PDB entry 8QOZ | electron microscopy, 3.10 A resolution | chains A and z of the 17 polymer chains in the assembly

[Chain A]
Molecule: Pre-mRNA-processing-splicing factor 8
Organism: Homo sapiens
UniProtKB: Q6P2Q9 (PRP8_HUMAN); residues 1-2335 here = UniProt positions 1-2335
Amino-acid sequence (2335 residues; each row starts with the number of its first residue):
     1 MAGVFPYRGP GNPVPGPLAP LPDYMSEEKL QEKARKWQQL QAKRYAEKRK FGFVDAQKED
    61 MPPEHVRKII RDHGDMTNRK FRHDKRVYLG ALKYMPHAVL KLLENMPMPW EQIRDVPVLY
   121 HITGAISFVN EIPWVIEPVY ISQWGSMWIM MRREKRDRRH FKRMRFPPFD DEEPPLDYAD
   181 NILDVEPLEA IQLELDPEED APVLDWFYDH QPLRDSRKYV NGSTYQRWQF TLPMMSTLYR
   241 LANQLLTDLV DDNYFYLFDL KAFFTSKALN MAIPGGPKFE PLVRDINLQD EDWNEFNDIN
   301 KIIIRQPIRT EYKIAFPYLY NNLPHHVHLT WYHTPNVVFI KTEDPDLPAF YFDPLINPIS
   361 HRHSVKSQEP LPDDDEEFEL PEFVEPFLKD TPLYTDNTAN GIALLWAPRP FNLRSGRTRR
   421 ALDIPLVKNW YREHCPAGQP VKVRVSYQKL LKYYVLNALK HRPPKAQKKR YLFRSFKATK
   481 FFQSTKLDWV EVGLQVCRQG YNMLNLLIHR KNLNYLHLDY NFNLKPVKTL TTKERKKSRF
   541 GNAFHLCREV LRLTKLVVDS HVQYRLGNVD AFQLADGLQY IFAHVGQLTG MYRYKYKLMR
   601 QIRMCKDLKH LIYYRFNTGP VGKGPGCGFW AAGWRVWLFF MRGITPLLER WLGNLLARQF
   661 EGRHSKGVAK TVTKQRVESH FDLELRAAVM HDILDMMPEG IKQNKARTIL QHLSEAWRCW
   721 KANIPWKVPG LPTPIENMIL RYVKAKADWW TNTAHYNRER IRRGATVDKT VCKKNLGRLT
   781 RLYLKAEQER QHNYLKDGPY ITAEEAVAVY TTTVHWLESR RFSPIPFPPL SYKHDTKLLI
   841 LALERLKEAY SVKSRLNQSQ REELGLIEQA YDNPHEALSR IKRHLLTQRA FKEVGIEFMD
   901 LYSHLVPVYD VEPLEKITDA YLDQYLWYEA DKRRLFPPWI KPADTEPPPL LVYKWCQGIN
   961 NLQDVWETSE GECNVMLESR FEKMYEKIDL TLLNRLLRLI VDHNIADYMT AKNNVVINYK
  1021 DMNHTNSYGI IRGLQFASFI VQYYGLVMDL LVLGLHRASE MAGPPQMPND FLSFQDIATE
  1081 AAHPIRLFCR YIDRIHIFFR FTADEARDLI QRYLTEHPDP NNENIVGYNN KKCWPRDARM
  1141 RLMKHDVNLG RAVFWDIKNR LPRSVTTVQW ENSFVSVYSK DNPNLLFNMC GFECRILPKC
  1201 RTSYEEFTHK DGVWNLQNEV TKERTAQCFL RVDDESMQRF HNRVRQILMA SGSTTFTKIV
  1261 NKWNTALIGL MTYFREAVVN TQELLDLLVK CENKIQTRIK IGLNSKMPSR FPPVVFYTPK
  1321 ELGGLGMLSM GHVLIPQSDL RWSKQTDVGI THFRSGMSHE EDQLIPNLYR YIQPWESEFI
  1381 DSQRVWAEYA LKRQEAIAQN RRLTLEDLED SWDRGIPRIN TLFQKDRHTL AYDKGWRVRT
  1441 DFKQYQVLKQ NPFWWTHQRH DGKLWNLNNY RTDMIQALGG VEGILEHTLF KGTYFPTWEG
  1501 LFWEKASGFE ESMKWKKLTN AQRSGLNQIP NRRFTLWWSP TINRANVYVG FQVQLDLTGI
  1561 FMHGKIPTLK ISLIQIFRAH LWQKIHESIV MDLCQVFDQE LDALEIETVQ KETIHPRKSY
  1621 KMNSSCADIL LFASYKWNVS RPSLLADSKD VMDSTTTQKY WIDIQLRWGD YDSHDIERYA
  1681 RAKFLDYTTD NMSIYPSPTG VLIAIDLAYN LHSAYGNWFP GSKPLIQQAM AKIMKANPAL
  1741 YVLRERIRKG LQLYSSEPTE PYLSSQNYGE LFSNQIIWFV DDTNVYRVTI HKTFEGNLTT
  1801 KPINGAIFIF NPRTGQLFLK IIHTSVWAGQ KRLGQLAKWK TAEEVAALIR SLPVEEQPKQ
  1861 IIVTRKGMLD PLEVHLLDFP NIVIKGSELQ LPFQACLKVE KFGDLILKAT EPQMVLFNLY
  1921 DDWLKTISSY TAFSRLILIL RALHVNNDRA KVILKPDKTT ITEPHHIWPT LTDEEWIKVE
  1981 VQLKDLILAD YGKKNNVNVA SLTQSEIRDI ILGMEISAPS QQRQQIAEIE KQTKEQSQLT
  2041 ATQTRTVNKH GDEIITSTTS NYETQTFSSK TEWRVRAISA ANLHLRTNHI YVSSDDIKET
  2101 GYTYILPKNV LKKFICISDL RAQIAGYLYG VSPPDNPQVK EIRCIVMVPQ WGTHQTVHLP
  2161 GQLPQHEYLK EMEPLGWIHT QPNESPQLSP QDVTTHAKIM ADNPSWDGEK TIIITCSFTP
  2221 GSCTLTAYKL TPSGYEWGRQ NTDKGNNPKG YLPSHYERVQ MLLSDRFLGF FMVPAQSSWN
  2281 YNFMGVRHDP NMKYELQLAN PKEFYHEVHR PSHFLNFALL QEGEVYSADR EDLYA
Not modelled in the structure: 1-55, 663-674, 2028-2058, 2076-2335
Curated features (UniProtKB/Swiss-Prot):
  - region: Met1513 to Leu1526 (Important for branch point selection), Pro2301 to Ala2335 (Required for interaction with EFTUD2 and SNRNP200)
  - modified residue: Ala2 (N-acetylalanine), Ser859 (Phosphoserine), Ser1358 (Phosphoserine), Lys1425 (N6,N6-dimethyllysine), Lys1463 (N6-acetyllysine)
  - natural variant: Pro2301 (P2301T: In RP13), Phe2304 (F2304L: In RP13), His2309 (H2309P: In RP13; H2309R: In RP13), Arg2310 (R2310G: In RP13; R2310K: In RP13), Phe2314 (F2314L: In RP13), Tyr2334 (Y2334N: In RP13)
  - mutagenesis: Val1788 (V1788D: Strongly reduced interaction with RNA), Thr1789 (T1789P: Strongly reduced interaction with RNA)
Small-molecule neighbours: inositol hexakisphosphate (IHP): Arg163, Lys442, Tyr580, His584, Lys606, Lys609, His610, Tyr613, Tyr614, Asn617, Lys623, Gly624, Pro625

[Chain z]
Molecule: 5'ss RNA oligo
Organism: Homo sapiens
Sequence (11 nucleotides; each row starts with the number of its first residue; note: 1 number in that range is skipped by the numbering (no residue carries it; nothing is unmodelled there); numbers below 1 keep their minus sign (A-3 is residue -3)):
    -3 AAG
     1 GUAAGUAU

[Interface between chain A and chain z]
Contacting residue pairs (33; chain A residue first):
  Thr532(A) with G1(z), sugar contact; U2(z), sugar contact
  Lys533(A) with U2(z), hydrogen bond to the base; A3(z), phosphate contact; A4(z), salt bridge to the phosphate
  Arg535(A) with A-2(z), sugar contact; G-1(z), salt bridge to the phosphate; G1(z), sugar contact
  Lys536(A) with A-2(z), phosphate contact; G-1(z), salt bridge to the phosphate; U2(z), base contact
  Arg539(A) with A-3(z), hydrogen bond to the sugar; A-2(z), sugar contact
  Phe540(A) with A-3(z), hydrogen bond to the sugar
  Asn542(A) with A-3(z), sugar contact
  His545(A) with A-3(z), sugar contact
  Arg593(A) with A-3(z), phosphate contact
  Tyr594(A) with A-3(z), sugar contact
  Ser1305(A) with G-1(z), hydrogen bond to the base; G1(z), hydrogen bond to the phosphate
  Lys1306(A) with G-1(z), salt bridge to the phosphate; G1(z), base contact
  Met1307(A) with G-1(z), hydrogen bond to the base
  Val1549(A) with G1(z), base contact
  Gly1550(A) with G1(z), base contact
  Phe1551(A) with G1(z), stacking on the base
  Gln1552(A) with G1(z), base contact
  Val1553(A) with G1(z), base contact
  Met1562(A) with G1(z), hydrogen bond to the base
  Gly1564(A) with G1(z), base contact
  Lys1565(A) with G1(z), salt bridge to the phosphate; U2(z), phosphate contact
  Lys1570(A) with A3(z), sugar contact
Interface residues without a listed pair, chain A (25 interface residues in all): Gly541, Asp1556, His1563

[Summary]
25 residues of chain A face 7 of chain z across their interface, with 7 hydrogen bonds, 5 salt bridges and 1
aromatic stacking contact. Among the polar pairs are Lys533(A)-U2(z), Ser1305(A)-G-1(z) and Met1307(A)-G-1(z).
Chain A binds inositol hexakisphosphate.
Chain A is Pre-mRNA-processing-splicing factor 8 and chain z is 5'ss RNA oligo, both from Homo sapiens; the
structure, Cryo-EM Structure of Pre-B+5'ss+ATPgammaS Complex (core part), was determined by electron
microscopy (same publication as 8QP8, 8QP9, 8QPA, 8QPB, 8QPE and 8QPK).
